7TJU - chains C and F of the 7 polymer chains in the assembly; structure by electron microscopy, 3.30 A resolution.

Chain C:
Molecule: ATP synthase subunit alpha
From: Saccharomyces cerevisiae
UniProtKB: P07251 (ATPA_YEAST); residues 1-510 here correspond to UniProt positions 36-545 (UniProt number = residue number + 35)
Amino-acid sequence (510 residues; numbered 1 to 510; the number before each row is that of its first residue):
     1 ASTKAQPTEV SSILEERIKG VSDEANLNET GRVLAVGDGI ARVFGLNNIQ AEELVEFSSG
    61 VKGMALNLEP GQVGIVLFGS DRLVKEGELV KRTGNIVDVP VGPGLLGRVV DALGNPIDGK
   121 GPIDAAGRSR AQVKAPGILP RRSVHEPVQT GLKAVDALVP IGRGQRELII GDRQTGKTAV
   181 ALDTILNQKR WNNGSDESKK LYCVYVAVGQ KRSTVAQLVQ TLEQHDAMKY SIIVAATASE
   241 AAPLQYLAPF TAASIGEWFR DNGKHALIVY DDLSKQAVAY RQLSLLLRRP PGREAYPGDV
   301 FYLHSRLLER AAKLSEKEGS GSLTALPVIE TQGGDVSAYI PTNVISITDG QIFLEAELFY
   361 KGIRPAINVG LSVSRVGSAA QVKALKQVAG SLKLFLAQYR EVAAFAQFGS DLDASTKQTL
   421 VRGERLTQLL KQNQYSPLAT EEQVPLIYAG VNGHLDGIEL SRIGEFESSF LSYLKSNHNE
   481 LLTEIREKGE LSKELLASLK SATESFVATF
Not modelled in the structure: 1-27, 510
Metal / ion sites: Mg2+: Thr178 (together with ATP)
Ligand contacts: ATP (adenosine-5'-triphosphate): Asp172, Arg173, Gln174, Thr175, Gly176, Lys177, Thr178, Ala179, Glu330, Phe359, Arg364, Pro365, Gln432, Asn433, Gln434
UniProt features mapped onto this chain:
  - binding site (ATP): Gly171 to Thr178
  - site: Ser372 (Required for activity)
  - modified residue (Phosphoserine): Ser22, Ser143

Chain F:
Molecule: ATP synthase subunit beta
From: Saccharomyces cerevisiae
Notes: EC 7.1.2.2
UniProtKB: P00830 (ATPB_YEAST); residues 1-478 here correspond to UniProt positions 34-511 (UniProt number = residue number + 33)
Amino-acid sequence (478 residues; numbered 1 to 478; the number before each row is that of its first residue):
     1 ASAAQSTPIT GKVTAVIGAI VDVHFEQSEL PAILNALEIK TPQGKLVLEV AQHLGENTVR
    61 TIAMDGTEGL VRGEKVLDTG GPISVPVGRE TLGRIINVIG EPIDERGPIK SKLRKPIHAD
   121 PPSFAEQSTS AEILETGIKV VDLLAPYARG GKIGLFGGAG VGKTVFIQEL INNIAKAHGG
   181 FSVFTGVGER TREGNDLYRE MKETGVINLE GESKVALVFG QMNEPPGARA RVALTGLTIA
   241 EYFRDEEGQD VLLFIDNIFR FTQAGSEVSA LLGRIPSAVG YQPTLATDMG LLQERITTTK
   301 KGSVTSVQAV YVPADDLTDP APATTFAHLD ATTVLSRGIS ELGIYPAVDP LDSKSRLLDA
   361 AVVGQEHYDV ASKVQETLQT YKSLQDIIAI LGMDELSEQD KLTVERARKI QRFLSQPFAV
   421 AEVFTGIPGK LVRLKDTVAS FKAVLEGKYD NIPEHAFYMV GGIEDVVAKA EKLAAEAN
Not modelled in the structure: 1-7, 476-478
UniProt features mapped onto this chain:
  - binding site (ATP): Gly157 to Thr164
  - modified residue: Thr79 (Phosphothreonine), Thr204 (Phosphothreonine), Ser340 (Phosphoserine)

How chain C and chain F interact:
Pairs across the interface (76; chain C residue first):
  Leu34(C) - Gly55(F)
  Ala35(C) - His53(F)
  Val36(C) - Ile33(F)  hydrophobic
  Val36(C) - Gln52(F)
  Val36(C) - His53(F)  hydrogen bond (backbone-backbone)
  Asp38(C) - Gln52(F)  hydrogen bond
  Asp38(C) - Arg274(F)  salt bridge
  Asp81(C) - Ile33(F)
  Arg82(C) - Ala32(F)
  Arg82(C) - Ile33(F)  hydrogen bond (side chain-backbone)
  Arg82(C) - Asn35(F)  hydrogen bond
  Arg82(C) - Pro82(F)
  Lys85(C) - Leu30(F)  hydrogen bond (side chain-backbone)
  Lys85(C) - Ala32(F)
  Lys85(C) - His53(F)
  Glu86(C) - Leu30(F)
  Glu86(C) - His53(F)  hydrogen bond (backbone-side chain)
  Glu86(C) - Gly55(F)
  Glu86(C) - Glu56(F)  hydrogen bond (side chain-backbone)
  Glu86(C) - Asn57(F)  hydrogen bond (side chain-backbone)
  Ile117(C) - Phe124(F)
  Ile117(C) - Ala125(F)
  Arg173(C) - Leu317(F)
  Arg173(C) - Phe326(F)
  Arg173(C) - Asp352(F)  salt bridge
  Gln174(C) - Thr332(F)
  Gln174(C) - Lys354(F)  hydrogen bond (backbone-side chain)
  Gln210(C) - Glu294(F)
  Lys211(C) - Glu294(F)
  Lys211(C) - His328(F)  hydrogen bond (side chain-backbone)
  Lys211(C) - Leu329(F)
  Lys211(C) - Asp330(F)  salt bridge
  Arg212(C) - Pro121(F)
  Arg212(C) - Pro122(F)  hydrogen bond (side chain-backbone)
  Arg212(C) - Ser123(F)
  Arg212(C) - Phe124(F)
  Arg212(C) - Gln127(F)
  Arg212(C) - Glu294(F)  salt bridge
  Ser213(C) - Gln127(F)
  Ser213(C) - Thr129(F)
  Ser213(C) - Thr297(F)
  Val215(C) - Phe124(F)  hydrophobic
  Ala216(C) - Phe124(F)
  Gln217(C) - Thr129(F)  hydrogen bond
  Gln220(C) - Thr129(F)  hydrogen bond
  Thr237(C) - Glu294(F)  hydrogen bond
  Ala238(C) - Gly290(F)
  Ala238(C) - Glu294(F)  hydrogen bond (backbone-side chain)
  Ala238(C) - His328(F)
  Ser239(C) - Pro121(F)
  Ser239(C) - Gly290(F)
  Ser239(C) - Leu291(F)
  Ser239(C) - Glu294(F)  hydrogen bond
  Arg281(C) - Ser277(F)
  Gln282(C) - Pro283(F)
  Gln282(C) - Thr284(F)
  Gln282(C) - Thr287(F)  hydrogen bond
  Leu285(C) - Ile275(F)
  Leu285(C) - Ser277(F)
  Arg288(C) - Gly273(F)  hydrogen bond (side chain-backbone)
  Arg288(C) - Ile275(F)
  Ala295(C) - Ser277(F)
  Ala295(C) - Ala278(F)
  Gln332(C) - Ala323(F)
  Phe359(C) - Lys354(F)
  Tyr360(C) - Leu351(F)  hydrogen bond (side chain-backbone)
  Tyr360(C) - Asp352(F)
  Tyr360(C) - Lys354(F)
  Tyr360(C) - Gln375(F)
  Tyr360(C) - Glu376(F)
  Tyr360(C) - Gln379(F)
  Lys361(C) - Gln379(F)
  Lys361(C) - Ser383(F)
  Arg364(C) - Tyr368(F)
  Gln407(C) - Ile387(F)
  Phe408(C) - Leu391(F)
Other interface residues (no listed pair), chain C (50 interface residues in all): Gly37, Val84, Val109, Asp118, Val219, Glu240, Ala242, Gln245, Lys275, Val278, Leu286, Pro291, Glu294, Glu330, Gly333, Glu357
Other interface residues (no listed pair), chain F (58 interface residues in all): Pro31, Leu34, Leu54, Thr58, Gly81, Lys152, Pro276, Ala286, Thr318, Ala327, Ser353, Ser372

Summary:
50 residues of chain C face 58 of chain F across their interface; the contacts include 19 hydrogen bonds and 4
salt bridges. Polar contacts include Asp38(C)-Arg274(F), Arg173(C)-Asp352(F) and Lys211(C)-Asp330(F). Bound to
chain C: ATP.
Here chain C is ATP synthase subunit alpha and chain F is ATP synthase subunit beta, both from Saccharomyces
cerevisiae. Entry 7TJU (Yeast ATP synthase F1 region State 1-3binding beta_tight open without exogenous ATP)
was determined by electron microscopy, deposited together with 7TJS, 7TJT, 7TJV, 7TJW, 7TJX, 7TJY and 30
further entries.
